4WSW - chains A and E of the 6 polymer chains in the assembly; structure by X-ray diffraction, 2.80 A resolution.

Chain A (and E):
Molecule: Hemagglutinin HA1 chain
Source organism: Influenza A virus
Notes: chain E of this document is another copy of the same molecule, construct and numbering; everything in this record applies to it too
Chain sequence (327 residues; numbered -3 to 323; the number before each row is that of its first residue; numbers below 1 keep their minus sign (Ala-3 is residue -3)):
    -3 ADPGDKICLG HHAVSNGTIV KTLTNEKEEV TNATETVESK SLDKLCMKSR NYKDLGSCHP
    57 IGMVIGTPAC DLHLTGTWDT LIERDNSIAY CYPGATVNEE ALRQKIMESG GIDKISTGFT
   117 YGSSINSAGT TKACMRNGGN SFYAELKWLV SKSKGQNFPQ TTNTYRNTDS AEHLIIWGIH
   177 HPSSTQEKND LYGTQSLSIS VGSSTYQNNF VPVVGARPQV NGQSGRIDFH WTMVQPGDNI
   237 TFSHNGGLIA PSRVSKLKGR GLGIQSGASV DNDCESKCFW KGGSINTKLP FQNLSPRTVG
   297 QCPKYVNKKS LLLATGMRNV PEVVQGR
Disordered / not traced: -3 to -1, 319-323
Disulfide bonds: Cys42-Cys270, Cys54-Cys66, Cys87-Cys130, Cys274-Cys298
Covalently attached groups: N-acetylglucosamine (NAG) linked to Asn12, Asn28, Asn235

Chain A / chain E interface:
Pairs across the interface (17):
  Ser194(A) with Val209(E)
  Ser196(A) with Arg213(E)
  Gly198(A) with Pro214(E)
  Ser199(A) with Arg222(E), hydrogen bond (backbone-side chain)
  Ser200(A) with Val216(E)
  Gln203(A) with Gly90(E); Ala91(E); Arg222(E); Ile223(E), hydrogen bond (side chain-backbone); Asp224(E), hydrogen bond
  Asn205(A) with His177(E); Val209(E); Arg213(E), hydrogen bond
  Asn235(A) with Pro214(E)
  Thr237(A) with Ala212(E); Pro214(E)
  Ser239(A) with Ala212(E)
Interface residues without a listed pair, chain E (12 interface residues in all): Gly211

Overview:
Chain A and chain E form an interface of 10 and 12 residues respectively, with 4 hydrogen bonds. Polar
contacts include Ser199(A)-Arg222(E), Gln203(A)-Ile223(E) and Gln203(A)-Asp224(E). Covalently linked
N-acetylglucosamine: at Asn12(A), Asn28(A) and Asn235(A).
Both chains are Hemagglutinin HA1 chain (Influenza A virus). Entry 4WSW (The crystal structure of
hemagglutinin from A/green-winged teal/Texas/Y171/2006 influenza virus) was determined by X-ray diffraction
(same publication as 4WST, 4WSU, 4WSV and 4WSX).
